Entry 6Y1K (X-ray diffraction, 1.65 A resolution); this record covers chains H and L.

# Chain H
Name: FAB A.17 L47R mutant Heavy Chain
Organism: Homo sapiens
Notes: antibody fragment or engineered binder
Amino-acid sequence (255 residues; each row starts with the number of its first residue):
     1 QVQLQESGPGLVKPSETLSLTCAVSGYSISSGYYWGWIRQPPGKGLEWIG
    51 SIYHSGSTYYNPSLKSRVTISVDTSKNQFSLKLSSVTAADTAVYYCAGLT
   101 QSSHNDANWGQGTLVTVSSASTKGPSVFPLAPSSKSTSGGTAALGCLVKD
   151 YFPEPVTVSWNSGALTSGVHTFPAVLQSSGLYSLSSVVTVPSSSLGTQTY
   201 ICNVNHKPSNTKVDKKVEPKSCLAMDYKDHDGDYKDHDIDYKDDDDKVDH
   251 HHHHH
Not modelled in the structure: 1, 133-139, 225-255
Cystine bridges: C22-C96, C146-C202

# Chain L
Name: FAB A.17 L47R mutant Light Chain
Organism: Homo sapiens
Notes: antibody fragment or engineered binder
Amino-acid sequence (247 residues; row label = number of the first residue in the row):
     1 QSVLTQPPSVSAAPGQKVTISCSGSSSNIGNNYVSWYQQLPGTAPKRLIY
    51 DNNKRPSGIPDRFSGSKSGTSATLGITGLQTGDEADYYCGTWDSSLNPVF
   101 GGGTKLEIKRTVAAPSVFIFPPSDEQLKSGTASVVCLLNNFYPREAKVQW
   151 KVDNALQSGNSQESVTEQDSKDSTYSLSSTLTLSKADYEKHKVYACEVTH
   201 QGLSSPVTKSFNRGECIDAAAAASFLEQKLISEEDLNSAVDHHHHHH
Not modelled in the structure: 1-3, 220-247
Cystine bridges: C22-C89, C136-C196

# How chain H and chain L interact
Contacting residue pairs (63):
  Q40(H) - Q39(L)  hydrogen bond
  Q40(H) - Y88(L)  hydrogen bond
  K44(H) - Y88(L)  hydrogen bond (backbone-side chain)
  G45(H) - Y88(L)
  L46(H) - F100(L)  hydrophobic
  W48(H) - N97(L)
  W48(H) - P98(L)
  Y95(H) - Q39(L)  hydrogen bond
  Y95(H) - T43(L)  hydrogen bond (side chain-backbone)
  Y95(H) - A44(L)  hydrophobic
  H104(H) - R47(L)  hydrogen bond (backbone-side chain)
  H104(H) - Y50(L)
  N105(H) - R47(L)  hydrogen bond (backbone-side chain)
  D106(H) - R47(L)  salt bridge
  D106(H) - P56(L)
  W109(H) - A44(L)  hydrophobic
  W109(H) - P45(L)
  G110(H) - A44(L)
  V127(H) - E125(L)
  F128(H) - S123(L)
  F128(H) - Q126(L)
  P129(H) - S123(L)
  P129(H) - E125(L)
  L130(H) - F120(L)
  L130(H) - V135(L)  hydrophobic
  A131(H) - F120(L)
  A143(H) - F118(L)  hydrophobic
  A143(H) - F120(L)
  L147(H) - S133(L)
  K149(H) - Q126(L)
  K149(H) - S133(L)
  H170(H) - N139(L)  hydrogen bond
  H170(H) - N140(L)  hydrogen bond
  H170(H) - D169(L)
  H170(H) - S176(L)  hydrogen bond
  F172(H) - L137(L)  hydrophobic
  F172(H) - S164(L)
  F172(H) - T166(L)
  F172(H) - S176(L)
  F172(H) - L177(L)
  F172(H) - S178(L)
  P173(H) - S164(L)  hydrogen bond (backbone-side chain)
  P173(H) - V165(L)
  V175(H) - E163(L)
  V175(H) - S164(L)
  L176(H) - Q162(L)  hydrogen bond (backbone-side chain)
  Q177(H) - Q162(L)
  S185(H) - S178(L)  hydrogen bond
  V187(H) - L137(L)  hydrophobic
  T189(H) - N139(L)
  K215(H) - E125(L)  salt bridge
  E218(H) - A219(L)
  P219(H) - A219(L)
  K220(H) - P121(L)
  K220(H) - C216(L)  hydrogen bond
  K220(H) - I217(L)
  S221(H) - E215(L)
  S221(H) - C216(L)
  S221(H) - I217(L)  hydrogen bond (backbone-backbone)
  C222(H) - E215(L)
  C222(H) - C216(L)  disulfide
  L223(H) - E215(L)  hydrogen bond (backbone-backbone)
  A224(H) - E215(L)
Interface residues without a listed pair, chain H (43 interface residues in all): I38, Y53, Y59, T141, A142, L144, T171
Interface residues without a listed pair, chain L (41 interface residues in all): Y37, L96, G102, S129, T131, D218
Inter-chain disulfides: C222(H)-C216(L)
Interface features reported in the paper:
  - pairs named by the authors: D106(H)-R47(L)

# In short
The interface between chain H and chain L involves 43 residues on one side and 41 on the other, with 1
disulfide bond, 16 hydrogen bonds and 2 salt bridges. Among the polar pairs are D106(H)-R47(L),
K215(H)-E125(L) and Q40(H)-Q39(L). The authors report a contact between D106(H) and R47(L).
Here chain H is FAB A.17 L47R mutant Heavy Chain and chain L is FAB A.17 L47R mutant Light Chain, both from
Homo sapiens. Entry 6Y1K (Crystal structure of the unmodified A.17 antibody FAB fragment - L47R mutant) was
determined by X-ray diffraction, deposited together with 6Y1L, 6Y1N, 6Y1M, 6Y49 and 5TJD.
